PDB entry 2Z9G | X-ray diffraction, 1.86 A resolution | chain A

Chain A:
Protein: 3C-like proteinase
From: SARS coronavirus
Notes: EC 3.4.22.-
UniProt: P59641 (R1AB_CVHSA); residues 1-306 here correspond to UniProt positions 3241-3546 (UniProt number = residue number + 3240)
Chain sequence (306 residues; each row starts with the number of its first residue):
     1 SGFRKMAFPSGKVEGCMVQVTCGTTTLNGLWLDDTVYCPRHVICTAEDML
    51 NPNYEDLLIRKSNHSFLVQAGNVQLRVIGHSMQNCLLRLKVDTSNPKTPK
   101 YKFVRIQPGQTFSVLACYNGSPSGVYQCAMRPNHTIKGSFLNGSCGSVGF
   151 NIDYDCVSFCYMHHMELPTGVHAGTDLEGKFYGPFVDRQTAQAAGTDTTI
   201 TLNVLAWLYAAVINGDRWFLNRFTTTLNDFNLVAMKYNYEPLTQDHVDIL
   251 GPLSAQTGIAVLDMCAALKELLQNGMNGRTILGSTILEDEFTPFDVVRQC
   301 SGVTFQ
Residues lining bound ligands: benzene (BNZ): His-41, Met-49, Tyr-54, Met-165, Asp-187, Arg-188, Gln-189
From the paper describing this entry:
  - Hg2+ coordination: Cys-44, Tyr-54
  - binding site for benzene: His-41
  - conformationally variable residues (loop rearrangement, side-chain flip): His-41, Ile-43 to Asn-51
  - contacts within the chain: His-41/His-164
  - catalytic residues: His-41, Cys-145 (citing earlier work)

In short:
Chain A binds benzene. From the paper: catalytic residues His-41 and Cys-145; a binding site for benzene at
His-41.
Chain A is 3C-like proteinase (SARS coronavirus); the structure, Complex structure of SARS-CoV 3C-like
protease with PMA, was determined by X-ray diffraction (same publication as 2Z94, 2Z9J, 2Z9K and 2Z9L).
